8ZPH - chains A and B; structure by X-ray diffraction, 2.30 A resolution.

# Chain A (and B)
Protein: Alanine racemase 2
Source organism: Bacillus subtilis subsp. subtilis str. 168
Notes: EC 5.1.1.1; chain B of this document is another copy of the same molecule, construct and numbering; everything in this record applies to it too
UniProt: P94494 (ALR2_BACSU); residue numbers follow UniProt; this construct covers 1-394
Sequence (398 residues; numbered -3 to 394; the number before each row is that of its first residue; numbers below 1 keep their minus sign (Gly-3 is residue -3)):
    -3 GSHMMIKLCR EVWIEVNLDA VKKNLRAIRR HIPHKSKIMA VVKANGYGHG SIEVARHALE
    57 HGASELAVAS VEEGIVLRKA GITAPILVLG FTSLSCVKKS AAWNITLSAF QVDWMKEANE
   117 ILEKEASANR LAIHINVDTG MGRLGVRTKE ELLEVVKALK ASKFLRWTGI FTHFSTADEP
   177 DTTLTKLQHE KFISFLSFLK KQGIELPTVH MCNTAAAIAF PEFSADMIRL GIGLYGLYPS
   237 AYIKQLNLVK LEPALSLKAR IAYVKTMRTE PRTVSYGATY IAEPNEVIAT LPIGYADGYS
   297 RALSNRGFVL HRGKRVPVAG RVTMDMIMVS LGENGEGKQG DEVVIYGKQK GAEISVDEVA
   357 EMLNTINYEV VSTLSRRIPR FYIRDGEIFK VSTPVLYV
Unresolved in the structure: -3 to 0, 387-394
Differences from the reference sequence: expression tag (-3 to 0)
Ligand contacts:
  - alanine (ALA): Lys39, Arg139, Tyr364
  - pyridoxal phosphate (PLP): Val37, Lys39, Tyr43, Leu85, Arg139, His169, Asn209, Thr210, Arg225, Leu226, Gly227, Ile228, Tyr364
UniProt features mapped onto this chain:
  - active site (Proton acceptor): Lys39, Tyr272
  - binding site (substrate): Arg139, Met320
  - modified residue: Lys39 (N6-(pyridoxal phosphate)lysine)
What the authors report for this chain:
  - binding site for alanine: Tyr272, Met320
  - catalytic residues: Lys39, Arg139, Tyr272 (proposed by the authors, not directly observed)

# Interface between chain A and chain B
Contacting residue pairs (109; chain A residue first):
  Lys3(A) - Ser91(B)
  Leu4(A) - Ser89(B)
  Cys5(A) - Val67(B)  hydrophobic
  Cys5(A) - Glu68(B)  hydrogen bond (backbone-side chain)
  Cys5(A) - Phe87(B)
  Cys5(A) - Thr88(B)
  Cys5(A) - Ser89(B)  hydrogen bond (backbone-backbone)
  Cys5(A) - Cys92(B)  disulfide
  Cys5(A) - Lys95(B)
  Arg6(A) - Ser66(B)
  Arg6(A) - Glu68(B)
  Lys39(A) - Asp321(B)  salt bridge
  Ala40(A) - Met320(B)  hydrophobic
  Ala40(A) - Arg373(B)
  Ala65(A) - Asp321(B)
  Val67(A) - Cys5(B)  hydrophobic
  Glu68(A) - Cys5(B)
  Glu68(A) - Arg6(B)
  Glu69(A) - Arg373(B)  salt bridge
  Phe87(A) - Cys5(B)
  Phe87(A) - Ala258(B)  hydrophobic
  Phe87(A) - Gln335(B)
  Thr88(A) - Cys5(B)
  Ser89(A) - Leu4(B)
  Ser89(A) - Cys5(B)  hydrogen bond (backbone-backbone)
  Cys92(A) - Cys5(B)  disulfide
  Phe106(A) - Tyr259(B)  hydrophobic
  Gln107(A) - Tyr259(B)
  Gln107(A) - Gln335(B)  hydrogen bond
  Asp134(A) - Lys261(B)
  Thr135(A) - Pro267(B)
  Gly136(A) - Thr269(B)  hydrogen bond (backbone-side chain)
  Met137(A) - Val270(B)
  Met137(A) - Ser271(B)  hydrogen bond (backbone-backbone)
  Met137(A) - Tyr272(B)
  Gly138(A) - Lys261(B)  hydrogen bond (backbone-side chain)
  Arg139(A) - Lys261(B)
  Arg139(A) - Thr286(B)  hydrogen bond (backbone-side chain)
  Arg139(A) - Thr319(B)
  Arg139(A) - Met322(B)
  Arg139(A) - Met324(B)
  Leu140(A) - Tyr259(B)  hydrophobic
  Gly141(A) - Tyr259(B)
  Arg143(A) - Lys261(B)
  Arg143(A) - Met263(B)
  Arg143(A) - Thr265(B)  hydrogen bond (side chain-backbone)
  Arg143(A) - Pro267(B)  hydrogen bond (side chain-backbone)
  Thr144(A) - Thr265(B)
  His169(A) - Tyr272(B)  hydrogen bond
  Ser171(A) - Ser271(B)
  Ser171(A) - Tyr272(B)
  Ser171(A) - Gly273(B)  hydrogen bond (backbone-backbone)
  Glu175(A) - Gly273(B)
  Lys187(A) - Glu266(B)
  Ala258(A) - Phe87(B)  hydrophobic
  Tyr259(A) - Phe106(B)  hydrophobic
  Tyr259(A) - Gln107(B)
  Tyr259(A) - Leu140(B)  hydrophobic
  Tyr259(A) - Gly141(B)
  Lys261(A) - Gly138(B)  hydrogen bond (side chain-backbone)
  Lys261(A) - Arg139(B)
  Met263(A) - Arg143(B)
  Thr265(A) - Arg143(B)  hydrogen bond (backbone-side chain)
  Glu266(A) - Lys187(B)  hydrogen bond (backbone-side chain)
  Pro267(A) - Thr135(B)
  Pro267(A) - Arg143(B)  hydrogen bond (backbone-side chain)
  Thr269(A) - Gly136(B)  hydrogen bond (side chain-backbone)
  Thr269(A) - Met137(B)
  Val270(A) - Met137(B)
  Ser271(A) - Met137(B)  hydrogen bond (backbone-backbone)
  Tyr272(A) - Met137(B)
  Tyr272(A) - Arg139(B)
  Tyr272(A) - His169(B)  hydrogen bond
  Tyr272(A) - Ser171(B)
  Gly273(A) - Ser171(B)  hydrogen bond (backbone-backbone)
  Gly273(A) - Glu175(B)
  Thr286(A) - Arg139(B)  hydrogen bond (side chain-backbone)
  Tyr291(A) - Tyr364(B)
  Tyr291(A) - Glu365(B)
  Tyr291(A) - Ser368(B)
  Tyr291(A) - Thr369(B)
  Ser296(A) - Glu365(B)
  Arg297(A) - Thr361(B)
  Arg297(A) - Ile362(B)
  Arg297(A) - Glu365(B)  hydrogen bond (backbone-side chain)
  Thr319(A) - Arg139(B)  hydrogen bond
  Met320(A) - Lys39(B)
  Met320(A) - Tyr43(B)  hydrophobic
  Met320(A) - Tyr364(B)  hydrophobic
  Asp321(A) - Lys39(B)  salt bridge
  Asp321(A) - Ala65(B)
  Met322(A) - Arg139(B)
  Met322(A) - Leu140(B)  hydrophobic
  Met324(A) - Arg139(B)
  Gln335(A) - Phe87(B)
  Gln335(A) - Gln107(B)  hydrogen bond
  Ile362(A) - Arg297(B)
  Tyr364(A) - Tyr291(B)
  Tyr364(A) - Met320(B)  hydrophobic
  Glu365(A) - Tyr291(B)
  Glu365(A) - Ser296(B)
  Glu365(A) - Arg297(B)  hydrogen bond (side chain-backbone)
  Ser368(A) - Tyr291(B)
  Ser368(A) - Ala292(B)
  Thr369(A) - Tyr291(B)
  Arg372(A) - Arg373(B)
  Arg373(A) - Ala40(B)
  Arg373(A) - Glu69(B)  salt bridge
  Arg373(A) - Arg372(B)
Interface residues without a listed pair, chain A (72 interface residues in all): Glu7, Tyr43, Ser66, Gly86, Ser91, Lys95, Phe170, Thr172, Leu180, Ala274, Ala292, Thr361, Ser371
Interface residues without a listed pair, chain B (73 interface residues in all): Lys3, Glu7, Asp134, Phe170, Thr172, Leu180, Arg268, Ala274, Ile284, Asn360, Ser371
Cross-chain cystine bridges: Cys5(A)-Cys92(B), Cys92(A)-Cys5(B)

# Overview
72 residues of chain A and 73 residues of chain B are in contact, with 2 disulfide bonds, 25 hydrogen bonds
and 4 salt bridges. Among the polar pairs are Lys39(A)-Asp321(B), Glu69(A)-Arg373(B) and Cys5(A)-Glu68(B).
From the paper: catalytic residues Lys39(A), Arg139(A) and Tyr272(A); a binding site for alanine at Tyr272(A)
and Met320(A).
Both chains are Alanine racemase 2 (Bacillus subtilis subsp. subtilis str. 168). Entry 8ZPH (SFX reaction
state structure (40-60min) of alanine racemase) was determined by X-ray diffraction together with 8ZPE, 8ZPF,
8ZPG and 9JT7 from the same study.
